7Q7M - chains H and L of the 3 polymer chains in the assembly; structure by X-ray diffraction, 2.55 A resolution.

[Chain H]
Molecule: Reaction center protein H chain
Organism: Cereibacter sphaeroides
UniProtKB: P0C0Y7 (RCEH_RHOSH); numbering as in UniProt (aligned over 10-250)
Sequence (241 residues; row label = number of the first residue in the row):
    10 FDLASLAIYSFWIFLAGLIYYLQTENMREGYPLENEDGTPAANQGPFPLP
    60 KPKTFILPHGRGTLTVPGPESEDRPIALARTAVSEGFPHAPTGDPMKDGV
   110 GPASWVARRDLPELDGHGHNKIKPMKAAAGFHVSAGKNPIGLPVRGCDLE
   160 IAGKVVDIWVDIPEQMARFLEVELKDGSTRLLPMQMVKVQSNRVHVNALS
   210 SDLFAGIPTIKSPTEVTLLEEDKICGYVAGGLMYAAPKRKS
Unresolved in the structure: 250

[Chain L]
Molecule: Reaction center protein L chain
Organism: Cereibacter sphaeroides
UniProtKB: P0C0Y8 (RCEL_RHOSH); residues 1-281 here correspond to UniProt positions 2-282 (UniProt number = residue number + 1)
Sequence (281 residues; each row starts with the number of its first residue):
     1 ALLSFERKYRVPGGTLVGGNLFDFWVGPFYVGFFGVATFFFAALGIILIA
    51 WSAVLQGTWNPQLISVYPPALEYGLGGAPLAKGGLWQIITICATGAFVSW
   101 ALREVEICRKLGIGYHIPFAFAFAILAYLTLVLFRPVMMGAWGYAFPYGI
   151 WTHLDWVSNTGYTYGNFHYNPAHMIAITFFFTNALALALHGALVLSAANP
   201 EKGKEMRTPDHEDTFFRDLVGYSIGTLGIHRLGLLLSLSAVFFSALCMII
   251 TGTIWFDQWVDWWQWWVKLPWWANIPGGING
Construct notes: engineered mutation T178 (Ser179 in P0C0Y8)
Ion coordination: Fe ion: H190, H230 (shared with 3 residues of chain M)
Residues lining bound ligands:
  - bacteriochlorophyll a (BCL), molecule 1: I46, I49, F97, Y128, L131, F146, I150, W151, H153, L154, W156, V157
  - bacteriochlorophyll a (BCL), molecule 2: F97, F121, A124, I125, A127, Y128, L131, W156, V157, S158, T160, G161, Y162, N166, F167, H168, H173, A176, I177, F180, F181, V241, S244, A245, C247, M248
  - bacteriochlorophyll a (BCL), molecule 3: V157, Y162, H168, F181
  - bacteriochlorophyll a (BCL), molecule 4: H168, M174, I177, T178, F181, T182, L185
  - bacteriopheophytin a (BPH), molecule 1: T38, F41, A42, G45, I49, I89, C92, A93, A96, F97, W100, E104, I117, A120, F121, F123, A124, Y128, F146, Y148, G149, I150, H153, F180, S237, L238, V241
  - bacteriopheophytin a (BPH), molecule 2: F181, A184, L185, A188, L189, L219, V220
  - ubiquinone-7 (UQ7): F29, Y30, V31, G35, V36, F39, W100, R103

[Chain H / chain L interface]
Residue-residue contacts (66; chain H residue first):
  G39(H) - L3(L)
  G39(H) - S4(L)  hydrogen bond (backbone-backbone)
  G39(H) - F5(L)
  Y40(H) - L3(L)  hydrophobic
  L42(H) - A1(L)  hydrophobic
  L42(H) - L2(L)
  L42(H) - L3(L)  hydrophobic
  E43(H) - A1(L)
  E43(H) - L2(L)  hydrogen bond (backbone-backbone)
  E43(H) - S4(L)
  E45(H) - R7(L)
  E45(H) - R10(L)  salt bridge
  A50(H) - A1(L)  hydrophobic
  K62(H) - N199(L)  hydrogen bond
  F64(H) - A198(L)
  I65(H) - E205(L)
  I65(H) - M206(L)  hydrogen bond (backbone-backbone)
  L66(H) - M206(L)  hydrophobic
  P67(H) - M206(L)
  E79(H) - S4(L)
  E81(H) - S4(L)
  E81(H) - F5(L)
  E81(H) - K8(L)  salt bridge
  R83(H) - K8(L)
  I85(H) - R7(L)
  I85(H) - K8(L)
  L87(H) - R7(L)
  L87(H) - K8(L)
  L87(H) - V11(L)  hydrophobic
  G95(H) - F24(L)
  G95(H) - W25(L)  hydrogen bond (backbone-backbone)
  F96(H) - F24(L)  hydrophobic
  P97(H) - R10(L)
  P97(H) - V11(L)
  P97(H) - P12(L)
  P97(H) - D23(L)
  P97(H) - W25(L)
  H98(H) - R7(L)  hydrogen bond
  H98(H) - R10(L)  hydrogen bond (backbone-backbone)
  H98(H) - V11(L)
  H98(H) - P12(L)
  V109(H) - K8(L)
  G110(H) - K8(L)  hydrogen bond (backbone-backbone)
  G110(H) - Y9(L)
  G110(H) - V11(L)
  P111(H) - V11(L)
  P111(H) - K110(L)
  S113(H) - K8(L)
  S113(H) - Y9(L)
  W114(H) - K8(L)
  V115(H) - Y9(L)
  D124(H) - D210(L)
  G125(H) - T208(L)
  G125(H) - D210(L)  hydrogen bond (backbone-side chain)
  P172(H) - D210(L)
  E173(H) - D213(L)
  E173(H) - G225(L)
  E173(H) - T226(L)  hydrogen bond
  M175(H) - L227(L)  hydrophobic
  A238(H) - G112(L)
  M242(H) - P12(L)
  M242(H) - G13(L)
  M242(H) - G14(L)
  M242(H) - R109(L)
  M242(H) - K110(L)
  Y243(H) - V11(L)
Also at the interface, not in a pair above, chain H (43 interface residues in all): E38, H68, A88, A99, P100, E122, K130, R177, L241
Also at the interface, not in a pair above, chain L (32 interface residues in all): L111, K204, P209

[Summary]
The interface between chain H and chain L involves 43 residues on one side and 32 on the other; the contacts
include 10 hydrogen bonds and 2 salt bridges. Among the polar pairs are E45(H)-R10(L), E81(H)-K8(L) and
K62(H)-N199(L).
Chain H is Reaction center protein H chain and chain L is Reaction center protein L chain, both from
Cereibacter sphaeroides; the structure, Room temperature structure of the Rhodobacter Sphaeroides
Photosynthetic Reaction Center F(M197)H mutant at 100 MPa helium ..., was determined by X-ray diffraction.
